1AQH - chain A; structure by X-ray diffraction, 2.00 A resolution.

Chain A:
Molecule: Alpha-amylase
Source organism: Pseudoalteromonas haloplanktis
Notes: EC 3.2.1.1
UniProtKB: P29957 (AMY_ALTHA); residues 1-453 here correspond to UniProt positions 25-477 (UniProt number = residue number + 24)
Amino-acid sequence (453 residues; row label = number of the first residue in the row):
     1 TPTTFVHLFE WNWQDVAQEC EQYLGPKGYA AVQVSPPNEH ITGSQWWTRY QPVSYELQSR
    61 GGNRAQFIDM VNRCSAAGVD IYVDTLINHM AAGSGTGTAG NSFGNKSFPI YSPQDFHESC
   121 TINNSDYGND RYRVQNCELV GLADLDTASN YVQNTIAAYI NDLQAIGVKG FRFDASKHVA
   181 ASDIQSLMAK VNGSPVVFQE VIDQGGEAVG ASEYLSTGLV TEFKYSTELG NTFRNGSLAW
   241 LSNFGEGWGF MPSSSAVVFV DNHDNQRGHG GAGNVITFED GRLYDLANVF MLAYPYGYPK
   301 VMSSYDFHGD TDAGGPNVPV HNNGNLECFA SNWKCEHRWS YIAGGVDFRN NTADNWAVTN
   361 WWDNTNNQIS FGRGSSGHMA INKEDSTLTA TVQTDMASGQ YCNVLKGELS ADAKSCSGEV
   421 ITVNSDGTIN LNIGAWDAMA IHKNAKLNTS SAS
Disordered / not traced: 449-453
Cystine bridges: Cys-20/Cys-74, Cys-120/Cys-137, Cys-328/Cys-335, Cys-402/Cys-416
Metal / ion sites: Ca2+: Asn-88, Gln-135, Asp-144, His-178
Reported in the primary citation:
  - contacts within the chain: Ser-303/His-337, Glu-19/His-337

Overview:
The Ca2+ site is built by Asn-88, Gln-135, Asp-144 and His-178. The paper reports contacts within the chain
involving Ser-303, His-337 and Glu-19.
Chain A is Alpha-amylase (Pseudoalteromonas haloplanktis); the structure, Alpha-amylase from alteromonas
haloplanctis, was determined by X-ray diffraction together with 1AQM from the same study.
